Entry 8DBR (electron microscopy, 3.20 A resolution); this record covers chains G and H of the 22 polymer chains in the assembly.

== Chain G ==
Protein: ATP synthase gamma chain
From: Escherichia coli
UniProtKB: C3SLA2 (C3SLA2_ECOLX); residues 0-286 here correspond to UniProt positions 1-287 (UniProt number = residue number + 1)
Amino-acid sequence (287 residues; each row starts with the number of its first residue; numbering starts at 0):
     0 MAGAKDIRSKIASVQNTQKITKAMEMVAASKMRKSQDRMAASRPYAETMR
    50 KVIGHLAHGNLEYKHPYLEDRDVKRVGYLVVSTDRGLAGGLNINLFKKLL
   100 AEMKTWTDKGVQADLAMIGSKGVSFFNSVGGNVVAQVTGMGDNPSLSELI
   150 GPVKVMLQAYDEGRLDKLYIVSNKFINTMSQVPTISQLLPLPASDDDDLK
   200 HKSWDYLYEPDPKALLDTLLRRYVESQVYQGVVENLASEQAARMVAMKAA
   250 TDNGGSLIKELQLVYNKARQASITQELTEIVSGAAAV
Disordered / not traced: 0, 285-286
Sequence notes: conflict D5 (Glu6 in C3SLA2), A87 (Cys88 in C3SLA2), A112 (Cys113 in C3SLA2)
Reported in the primary citation:
  - conformationally variable residues (helix shift): A39 to H57

== Chain H ==
Protein: ATP synthase epsilon chain
From: Escherichia coli
UniProtKB: A0A4V1DSB5 (A0A4V1DSB5_ECOLX); residues 0-138 here correspond to UniProt positions 1-139 (UniProt number = residue number + 1)
Amino-acid sequence (139 residues; numbered 0 to 138; the number before each row is that of its first residue; numbering starts at 0):
     0 MAMTYHLDVVSAEQQMFSGLVEKIQVTGSEGELGIYPGHAPLLTAIKPGM
    50 IRIVKQHGHEEFIYLSGGILEVQPGNVTVLADTAIRGQDLDEARAMEAKR
   100 KAEEHISSSHGDVDYAQASAELAKAIAQLRVIELTKKAM
Disordered / not traced: 0-2, 104-138

== Chain G / chain H interface ==
Residue-residue contacts - 56 pairs, chain G then chain H:
  S41(G) with A11(H), hydrogen bond (side chain-backbone)
  Y44(G) with V9(H); S10(H); A11(H); L79(H), hydrophobic; A80(H)
  M48(G) with L79(H), hydrophobic
  V51(G) with E70(H)
  N126(G) with A101(H)
  V133(G) with A94(H); A97(H); K98(H), hydrogen bond (backbone-side chain)
  A134(G) with A94(H), hydrophobic; A97(H), hydrophobic
  Q135(G) with A97(H), hydrogen bond (side chain-backbone); K100(H)
  V136(G) with R93(H)
  S144(G) with E12(H)
  L145(G) with A11(H), hydrophobic; E12(H), hydrogen bond (backbone-side chain); T82(H)
  S146(G) with R93(H)
  E147(G) with R93(H), hydrogen bond (backbone-side chain)
  I149(G) with D90(H)
  G150(G) with D90(H)
  K153(G) with D88(H), salt bridge
  V154(G) with E91(H)
  Q157(G) with D88(H)
  H200(G) with Q72(H), hydrogen bond
  W203(G) with P40(H)
  D204(G) with P40(H)
  Y205(G) with P40(H); L42(H), hydrophobic; E70(H), hydrogen bond; Q72(H), hydrogen bond
  L206(G) with P40(H), hydrogen bond (backbone-backbone); L41(H); L42(H), hydrogen bond (backbone-backbone)
  Y207(G) with L42(H), hydrophobic
  E208(G) with G27(H); S28(H), hydrogen bond (side chain-backbone); E29(H), hydrogen bond (side chain-backbone); G30(H); L42(H), hydrogen bond (backbone-backbone); T43(H), hydrogen bond (backbone-side chain)
  P209(G) with S28(H); E29(H)
  L214(G) with L42(H), hydrophobic
  R220(G) with R85(H), hydrogen bond (backbone-side chain)
  R221(G) with D81(H), salt bridge; I84(H), hydrogen bond (side chain-backbone); R85(H)
  E224(G) with R85(H)
  S225(G) with A11(H)
  Y228(G) with A11(H); E12(H)
Interface residues without a listed pair, chain G (39 interface residues in all): A40, T47, V132, P143, P151, T217, L218
Interface residues without a listed pair, chain H (33 interface residues in all): A44, I68, V71, A83

== Summary ==
39 residues of chain G and 33 residues of chain H are in contact; the contacts include 16 hydrogen bonds and 2
salt bridges. Among the polar pairs are K153(G)-D88(H), R221(G)-D81(H) and S41(G)-A11(H). From the paper:
conformational variability at A39(G).
Chain G is ATP synthase gamma chain and chain H is ATP synthase epsilon chain, both from Escherichia coli; the
structure, E. coli ATP synthase imaged in 10mM MgATP State2 "half-up, was determined by electron microscopy,
deposited together with 8DBP, 8DBQ, 8DBS, 8DBT, 8DBU, 8DBV and 8DBW.
